PDB entry 3VTI | X-ray diffraction, 2.56 A resolution | chains B and D of the 4 polymer chains in the assembly

# Chain B
Name: Hydrogenase maturation factor
Organism: Thermoanaerobacter tengcongensis
Notes: EC 2.1.3.-
UniProt: Q8RDB0 (Q8RDB0_THETN); residue numbers follow UniProt; this construct covers 1-751
Chain sequence (761 residues; each row starts with the number of its first residue):
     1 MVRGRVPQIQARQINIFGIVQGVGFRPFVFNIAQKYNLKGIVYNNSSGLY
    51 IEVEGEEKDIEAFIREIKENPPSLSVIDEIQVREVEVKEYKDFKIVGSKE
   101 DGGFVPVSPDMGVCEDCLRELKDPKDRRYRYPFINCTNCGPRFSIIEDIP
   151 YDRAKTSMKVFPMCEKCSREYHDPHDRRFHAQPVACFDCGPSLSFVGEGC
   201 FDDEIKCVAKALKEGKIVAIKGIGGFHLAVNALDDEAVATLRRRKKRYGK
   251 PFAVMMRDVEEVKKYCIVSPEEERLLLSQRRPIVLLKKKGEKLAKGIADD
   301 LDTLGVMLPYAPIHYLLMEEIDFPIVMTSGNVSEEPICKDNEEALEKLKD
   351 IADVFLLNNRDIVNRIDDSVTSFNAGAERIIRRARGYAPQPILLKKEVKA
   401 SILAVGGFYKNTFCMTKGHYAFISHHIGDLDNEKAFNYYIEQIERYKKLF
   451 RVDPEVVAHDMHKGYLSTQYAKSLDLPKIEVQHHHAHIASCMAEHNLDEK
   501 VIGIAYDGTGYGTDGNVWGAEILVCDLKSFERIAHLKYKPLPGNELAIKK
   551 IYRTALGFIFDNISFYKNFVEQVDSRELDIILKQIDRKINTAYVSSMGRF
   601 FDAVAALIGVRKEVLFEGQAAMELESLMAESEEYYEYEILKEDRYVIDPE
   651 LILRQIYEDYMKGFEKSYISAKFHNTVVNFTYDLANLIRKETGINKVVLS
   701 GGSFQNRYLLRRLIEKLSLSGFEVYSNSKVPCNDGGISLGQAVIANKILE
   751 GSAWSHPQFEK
Unresolved in the structure: 1-7, 752-761
Differences from the reference sequence: expression tag (752-761)
Disulfides: C200-C207
Ion coordination: Zn2+ site 1: C114, C117, C136, C139; Zn2+ site 2: C164, C167, C186, C189; Fe ion: H483, H487, D507, D734

# Chain D
Name: Hydrogenase maturation factor
Organism: Thermoanaerobacter tengcongensis
Notes: fragment: N-terminal truncated variant
UniProt: Q8RDA7 (Q8RDA7_THETN); numbering as in UniProt (aligned over 40-351)
Chain sequence (314 residues; each row starts with the number of its first residue):
    38 GALIEEVFADAFDNEYIRAMEDAALLFGNITLTTDSFTVKPLFFPGGDIG
    88 KLAVCGTVNDASMRGAKPLFLTAAFIIEEGFPVEDLKKIVKSMAEAAKEA
   138 GVKIVAGDTKVVEKGSVDRIFINTSGIGVLYEGANVSIKNAKPGDIVLIS
   188 GTIGDHGMAVMSAREELQFDTPIFSDVAPLNGLIEKLMTLGEAIKVLRDP
   238 TRGGVAEVLYEISKMSGVGIKIYEEKLPVKESVKSACEFMGIDFLHLANE
   288 GKVVVVVERDYAEKALEIMKSHEYGKDAEIIGEVNDSKLVTINTIYGTSR
   338 IVDRPIGELLPRIC
Unresolved in the structure: 343-351
Differences from the reference sequence: expression tag (38-39)
Ion coordination: Mg2+: D59, D97, D236

# How chain B and chain D interact
Pairs across the interface - 37 pairs, chain B then chain D:
  R247(B) with I332(D)
  V332(B) with Y333(D), hydrophobic
  D350(B) with Y333(D)
  D431(B) with R337(D), salt bridge; I338(D), hydrogen bond (backbone-backbone)
  N432(B) with S336(D); I338(D)
  E433(B) with K258(D), salt bridge; S324(D); S336(D), hydrogen bond (backbone-backbone)
  F436(B) with L326(D), hydrophobic
  G543(B) with M277(D); G278(D)
  L546(B) with E275(D); G278(D)
  K550(B) with E275(D), salt bridge
  R553(B) with F276(D), hydrogen bond (side chain-backbone)
  R576(B) with Q205(D); F206(D), hydrogen bond (side chain-backbone); D207(D), salt bridge
  E577(B) with F276(D)
  I580(B) with Q205(D); F206(D), hydrophobic; F276(D); M277(D), hydrophobic
  K583(B) with E202(D), hydrogen bond (side chain-backbone); E203(D); L204(D)
  Q584(B) with F276(D); M277(D)
  R587(B) with E202(D), salt bridge
  I589(B) with M198(D), hydrophobic; E202(D); M277(D), hydrophobic
  N590(B) with M277(D), hydrogen bond (side chain-backbone); G278(D), hydrogen bond (side chain-backbone); I279(D)
Also at the interface, not in a pair above, chain B (22 interface residues in all): I351, L466, Q469
Also at the interface, not in a pair above, chain D (23 interface residues in all): R201, Y247, T328

# In short
22 residues of chain B face 23 of chain D across their interface; the contacts include 7 hydrogen bonds and 5
salt bridges. Polar contacts include D431(B)-R337(D), E433(B)-K258(D) and K550(B)-E275(D). C114(B), C117(B),
C136(B) and C139(B) form the Zn2+ site 1.
Chain B is Hydrogenase maturation factor and chain D is Hydrogenase maturation factor, both from
Thermoanaerobacter tengcongensis; the structure, Crystal structure of HypE-HypF complex, was determined by
X-ray diffraction (same publication as 3VTH).
